4BY9 - chains F and H of the 18 polymer chains in the assembly; structure by solution NMR.

Chain F:
Protein: NOP5/NOP56 related protein
Organism: Pyrococcus furiosus
UniProtKB: Q8U4M1 (Q8U4M1_PYRFU); residues 1-366 here correspond to UniProt positions 4-369 (UniProt number = residue number + 3)
Amino-acid sequence (366 residues; each row starts with the number of its first residue):
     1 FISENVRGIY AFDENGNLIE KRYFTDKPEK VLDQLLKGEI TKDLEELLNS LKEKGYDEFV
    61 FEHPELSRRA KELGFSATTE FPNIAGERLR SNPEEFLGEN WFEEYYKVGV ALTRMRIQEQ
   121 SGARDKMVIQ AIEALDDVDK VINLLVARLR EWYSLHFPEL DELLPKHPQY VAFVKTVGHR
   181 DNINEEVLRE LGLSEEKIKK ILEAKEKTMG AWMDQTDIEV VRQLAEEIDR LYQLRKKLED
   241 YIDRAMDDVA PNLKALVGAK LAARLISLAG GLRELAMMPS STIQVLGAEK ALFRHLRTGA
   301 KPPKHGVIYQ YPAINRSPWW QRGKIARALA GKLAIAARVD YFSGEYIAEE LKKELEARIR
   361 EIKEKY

Chain H:
Protein: Fibrillarin-like rRNA/tRNA 2'-O-methyltransferase
Organism: Pyrococcus furiosus
Notes: EC 2.1.1.-
UniProtKB: Q8U4M2 (FLPA_PYRFU); residue numbers follow UniProt; this construct covers 1-227
Amino-acid sequence (227 residues; numbered 1 to 227; the number before each row is that of its first residue):
     1 MVEVKKHKFP GVYVVIDDDG SEKIATKNLV PGQRVYGERV IKWEGEEYRI WNPHRSKLGA
    61 AIVNGLKNFP IKPGKSVLYL GIASGTTASH VSDIVGWEGK IYGIEFSPRV LRELVPIVEE
   121 RRNIIPILGD ATKPEEYRAL VTKVDVIFED VAQPTQAKIL IDNAKAYLKR GGYGMIAVKS
   181 RSIDVTKEPE QVFKEVEREL SEYFEVIERL NLEPYEKDHA LFVVRKP
Curated features (UniProtKB/Swiss-Prot):
  - binding site (S-adenosyl-L-methionine): Thr86, Thr87, Glu105, Phe106, Asp130, Ala131, Asp150 to Gln153

Interface between chain F and chain H:
Residue-residue contacts (60; chain F residue first):
  Glu4(F) with Arg138(H); Ala139(H)
  Asn5(F) with Ala139(H)
  Val6(F) with Ala139(H)
  Leu35(F) with Arg138(H)
  Leu36(F) with Glu135(H); Glu136(H); Tyr137(H); Arg138(H); Ala139(H); Leu140(H)
  Lys37(F) with Glu136(H)
  Glu62(F) with Glu135(H); Arg138(H)
  His63(F) with Glu135(H)
  Leu66(F) with Arg138(H)
  Phe81(F) with Pro134(H); Glu135(H); Arg138(H); Ala166(H); Tyr167(H)
  Glu87(F) with Lys143(H)
  Arg90(F) with Arg138(H); Val141(H); Thr142(H); Lys143(H); Ala166(H); Tyr167(H)
  Ser91(F) with Lys143(H)
  Pro93(F) with Thr142(H)
  Trp101(F) with Lys100(H); Tyr102(H); Thr142(H)
  Phe102(F) with Lys100(H); Ile101(H); Tyr102(H); Arg122(H); Asn123(H); Ile125(H)
  Tyr105(F) with Ile125(H); Ala139(H); Leu140(H); Val141(H); Thr142(H)
  Tyr106(F) with Val118(H); Glu119(H); Arg122(H); Ile124(H); Ile125(H)
  Gly109(F) with Pro126(H)
  Leu112(F) with Leu140(H)
  Thr113(F) with Leu111(H); Pro126(H); Ile127(H); Leu128(H)
  Arg114(F) with Val115(H)
  Arg116(F) with Leu128(H); Glu136(H)
  Gln118(F) with Phe106(H); Pro108(H)
Also at the interface, not in a pair above, chain F (30 interface residues in all): Ser3, Leu32, Pro64, Pro82, Val110, Ile117
Also at the interface, not in a pair above, chain H (30 interface residues in all): Gly129, Lys165

Summary:
Chain F and chain H each contribute 30 residues to their interface. UniProt lists 10
S-adenosyl-L-methionine-binding residues on chain H.
Here chain F is NOP5/NOP56 related protein and chain H is Fibrillarin-like rRNA/tRNA 2'-O-methyltransferase,
both from Pyrococcus furiosus. Entry 4BY9 (The structure of the Box CD enzyme reveals regulation of rRNA
methylation) was determined by solution NMR.
